Entry 4HMC (X-ray diffraction, 2.10 A resolution); this record covers chain A.

# Chain A
Molecule: Chitinase 60
Organism: Vibrio marinus
Notes: EC 3.2.1.14
UniProt: B1VBB0 (B1VBB0_VIBMA); residue numbers follow UniProt; this construct covers 23-550
Amino-acid sequence (528 residues; row label = number of the first residue in the row):
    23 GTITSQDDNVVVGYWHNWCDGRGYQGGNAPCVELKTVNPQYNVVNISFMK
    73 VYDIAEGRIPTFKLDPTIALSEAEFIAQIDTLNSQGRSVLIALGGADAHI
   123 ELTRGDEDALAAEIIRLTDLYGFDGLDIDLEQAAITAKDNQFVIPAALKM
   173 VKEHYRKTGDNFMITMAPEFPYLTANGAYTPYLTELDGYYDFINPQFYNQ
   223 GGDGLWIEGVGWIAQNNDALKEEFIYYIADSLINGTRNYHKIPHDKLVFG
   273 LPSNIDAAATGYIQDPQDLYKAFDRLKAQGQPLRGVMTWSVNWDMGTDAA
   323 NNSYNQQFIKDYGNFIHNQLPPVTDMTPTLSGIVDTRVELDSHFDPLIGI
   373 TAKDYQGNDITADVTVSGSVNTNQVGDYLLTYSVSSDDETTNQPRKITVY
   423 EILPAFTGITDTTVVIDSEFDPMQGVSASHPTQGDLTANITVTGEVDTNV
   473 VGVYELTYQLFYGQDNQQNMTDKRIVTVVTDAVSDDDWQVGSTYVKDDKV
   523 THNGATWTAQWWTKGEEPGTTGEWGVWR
Disulfides: Cys-41/Cys-53
Metal / ion sites: Na+: Thr-24, Asn-105, Gly-144, Asp-146
Reported in the primary citation:
  - contacts within the chain: Asp-119/Glu-153 (hydrogen bond), Ala-120/Glu-153 (hydrogen bond)
  - Na+ coordination: Thr-24, Asn-105, Gly-144, Asp-146
  - catalytic residues: Asp-151 (by similarity / conservation)
  - catalytic residues: Asp-149, Glu-153 (proposed by the authors, not directly observed)
  - conformationally variable residues (loop rearrangement, side-chain flip): Gly-117 to Ile-122, Glu-153

# Overview
Thr-24, Asn-105, Gly-144 and Asp-146 form the Na+ site. From the paper: catalytic residues Asp-151, Asp-149
and Glu-153; Na+ coordination by Thr-24, Asn-105 and Gly-144 among others.
Chain A is Chitinase 60 (Vibrio marinus); the structure, Crystal structure of cold-adapted chitinase from
Moritella marina, was determined by X-ray diffraction (same publication as 4HMD).
